2YVM - chain A; structure by X-ray diffraction, 1.70 A resolution.

# Chain A
Protein: MutT/nudix family protein
Organism: Thermus thermophilus
Notes: EC 3.6.1.-
Reference sequence: Q5SJY9 (Q5SJY9_THET8); numbering as in UniProt (aligned over 1-182)
Amino-acid sequence (182 residues; row label = number of the first residue in the row):
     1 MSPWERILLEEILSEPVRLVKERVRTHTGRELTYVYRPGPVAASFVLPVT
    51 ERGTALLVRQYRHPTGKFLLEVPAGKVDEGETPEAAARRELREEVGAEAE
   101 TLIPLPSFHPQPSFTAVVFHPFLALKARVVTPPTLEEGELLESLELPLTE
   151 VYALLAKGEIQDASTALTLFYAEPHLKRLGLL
Residues lining bound ligands:
  - Mg2+ (MG), molecule 1: Gln60, Arg62, Ala74, Gly75, Glu90, Glu94, Glu139
  - Mg2+ (MG), molecule 2: Ala74, Glu90, Glu93, Glu94, Glu136, Glu139
From the paper describing this entry:
  - Mg2+ coordination: Ala74, Glu90, Glu94, Glu139
  - mutagenesis - E136Q (12-fold): decreased catalytic activity on ADPR
  - mutagenesis - E90Q, E94Q, E136Q (9-fold): decreased catalytic activity on FAD
  - catalytic residues: Glu90, Glu94

# Summary
Chain A binds Mg2+. From the paper: catalytic residues Glu90 and Glu94; E90Q, E94Q and E136Q reduce catalytic
activity on FAD.
Chain A is MutT/nudix family protein (Thermus thermophilus); the structure, Crystal structure of NDX2 in
complex with MG2+ from thermus thermophilus HB8, was determined by X-ray diffraction, deposited together with
2YVN and 2YVP.
